PDB entry 5DQH | X-ray diffraction, 1.99 A resolution | chains A and P of the 3 polymer chains in the assembly

[Chain A]
Name: DNA polymerase eta
From: Homo sapiens
Notes: EC 2.7.7.7
UniProt: Q9Y253 (POLH_HUMAN); numbering as in UniProt (aligned over 1-432)
Amino-acid sequence (435 residues; each row starts with the number of its first residue; numbers below 1 keep their minus sign (Gly-2 is residue -2)):
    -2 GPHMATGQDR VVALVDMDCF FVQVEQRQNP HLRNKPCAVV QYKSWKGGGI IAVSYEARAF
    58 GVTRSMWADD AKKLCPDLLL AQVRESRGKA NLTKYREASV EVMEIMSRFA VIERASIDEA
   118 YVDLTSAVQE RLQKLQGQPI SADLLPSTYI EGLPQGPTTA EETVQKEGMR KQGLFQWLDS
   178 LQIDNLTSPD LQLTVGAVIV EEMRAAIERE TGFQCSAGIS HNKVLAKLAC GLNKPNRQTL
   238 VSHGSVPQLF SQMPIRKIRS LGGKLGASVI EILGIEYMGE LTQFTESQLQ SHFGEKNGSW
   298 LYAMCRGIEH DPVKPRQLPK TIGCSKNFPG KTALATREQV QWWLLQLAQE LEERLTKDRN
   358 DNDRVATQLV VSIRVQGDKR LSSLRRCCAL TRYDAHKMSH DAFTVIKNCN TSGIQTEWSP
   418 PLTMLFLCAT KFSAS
Unresolved in the structure: 155-159
Differences from the reference sequence: expression tag (-2 to 0)
Ion coordination: Mg2+ site 1: Asp13, Asp115, Glu116 (together with XG4) (shared with DT8(P) of chain P); Mg2+ site 2: Asp13, Met14, Asp115 (together with XG4)
Small-molecule neighbours: XG4 (2'-deoxy-5'-O-[(R)-hydroxy{[(R)-hydroxy(phosphonooxy)phosphoryl]amino}phosphoryl]guanosine): Asp13, Met14, Asp15, Cys16, Phe17, Phe18, Gln38, Ile48, Ala49, Tyr52, Arg55, Arg61, Ile114, Asp115, Glu116, Lys231
UniProt features mapped onto this chain:
  - binding site (Mg(2+)): Asp13, Met14, Asp115, Glu116
  - binding site (Mn(2+)): Asp13, Met14, Asp115, Glu116
  - binding site (a 2'-deoxyribonucleoside 5'-triphosphate): Arg61
  - natural variant: Val37 (deletion: In XPV), Leu75 (deletion: In XPV), Arg93 (R93P: In XPV), Arg111 (R111H: In XPV), Thr122 (T122P: In XPV), Gly153 (G153D: In a breast cancer sample), Thr191 (T191P: In XPV), Gly263 (G263V: In XPV), Val266 (V266D: In XPV), Gly295 (G295R: In XPV), Arg361 (R361S: In XPV)
  - mutagenesis: Tyr52 (Y52A/F: Reduces DNA polymerase activity; Y52E: Reduces DNA polymerase activity. Increases fidelity of replication and reduces translesion bypass), Arg61 (R61A: Reduces enzymatic activity by two-thirds), Ser62 (S62G: Increased DNA polymerase activity and translesion bypass compared to wild-type), Ala68 (A68S/V: Severe reduction in thymine dimer translesion bypass), Asn324 to Pro326 (Reduces binding to chromatin and to monoubiquitinated PCNA. Abolishes binding to monoubiquitinated PCNA; when associated with 705-E--H-713 Del)
From the paper describing this entry:
  - binding site for XG4: Arg61
  - conformationally variable residues (side-chain flip): Arg61
  - binding site for the 12-nt DNA strand: Trp42

[Chain P]
Molecule: 8-nt DNA strand
Sequence (8 nucleotides; each row starts with the number of its first residue):
     1 AGCGTCAT
Ion coordination: Mg2+: DT8 (together with XG4) (shared with Asp13(A), Asp115(A), Glu116(A) of chain A)

[Interface between chain A and chain P]
Pairs across the interface - 24 pairs, chain A then chain P:
  Ser113(A) with DT8(P), hydrogen bond to the phosphate
  Asp115(A) with DT8(P), phosphate contact
  Glu116(A) with DT8(P), phosphate contact
  Lys224(A) with DT8(P), salt bridge to the phosphate
  Ile255(A) with DA7(P), phosphate contact
  Arg256(A) with DA7(P), phosphate contact
  Ser257(A) with DC6(P), phosphate contact; DA7(P), hydrogen bond to the phosphate
  Leu258(A) with DA7(P), hydrogen bond to the phosphate
  Gly259(A) with DA7(P), hydrogen bond to the phosphate
  Gly260(A) with DC6(P), phosphate contact; DA7(P), phosphate contact
  Lys261(A) with DT5(P), salt bridge to the phosphate; DC6(P), hydrogen bond to the phosphate
  Leu262(A) with DC6(P), hydrogen bond to the phosphate
  Arg377(A) with DG4(P), salt bridge to the phosphate
  Leu378(A) with DC6(P), base contact
  Leu381(A) with DC3(P), phosphate contact
  Arg382(A) with DG2(P), sugar contact; DC3(P), hydrogen bond to the phosphate; DG4(P), hydrogen bond to the base
  Arg383(A) with DG2(P), phosphate contact; DC3(P), salt bridge to the phosphate
  Cys384(A) with DG2(P), phosphate contact
Also at the interface, not in a pair above, chain A (21 interface residues in all): Asp13, Ser379, Ser380
Also at the interface, not in a pair above, chain P (8 interface residues in all): DA1

[In short]
21 residues of chain A and 8 residues of chain P are in contact; the contacts include 8 hydrogen bonds and 4
salt bridges. Polar contacts include Arg382(A)-DG4(P), Ser113(A)-DT8(P) and Ser257(A)-DA7(P). Ligands of chain
A: compound XG4. The paper reports a binding site for XG4 at Arg61(A); a binding site for the 12-nt DNA strand
at Trp42(A).
Here chain A is DNA polymerase eta (Homo sapiens) and chain P is an 8-nt DNA strand. Entry 5DQH (Crystal
Structure of Human DNA Polymerase Eta Inserting dGMPNPP Opposite O4-Ethylthymidine) was determined by X-ray
diffraction (same publication as 5DLF, 5DLG, 5DQG and 5DQI).
